Entry 7VO9 (electron microscopy, 3.80 A resolution); this record covers chains B and M of the 6 polymer chains in the assembly.

Chain B:
Molecule: 84-nt DNA strand
Sequence (84 nucleotides; row label = number of the first residue in the row):
     1 GGCGACCCGG CGCCGCCTAC GGTCAGTACT ACGGGTAGGG GGTATCGGGC AACGCGGCAC
    61 TGAACACCGT TGTCATGTGC CTTG
Disordered / not traced: 1-41

Chain M:
Protein: Putative metal uptake regulation protein
From: Streptomyces coelicolor (strain ATCC BAA-471 / A3(2) / M145)
Reference sequence: Q9L2H5 (Q9L2H5_STRCO); residues 1-139 here = UniProt positions 1-139
Chain sequence (159 residues; numbered -19 to 139; the number before each row is that of its first residue; numbers below 1 keep their minus sign (Met-19 is residue -19)):
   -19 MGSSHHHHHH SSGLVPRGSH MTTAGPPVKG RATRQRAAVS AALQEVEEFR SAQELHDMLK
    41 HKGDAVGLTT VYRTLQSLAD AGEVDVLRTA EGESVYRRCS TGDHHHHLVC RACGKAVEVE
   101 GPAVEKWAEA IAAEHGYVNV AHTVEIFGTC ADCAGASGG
Disordered / not traced: -19 to 5, 137-139
Differences from the reference sequence: initiating methionine (-19); expression tag (-18 to 0)
Metal / ion sites: Zn2+ site 1: Cys79, His85, His87; Zn2+ site 2: His84, His86, Glu105, His122; Zn2+ site 3: Cys90, Cys93, Cys130, Cys133
What the authors report for this chain:
  - mutagenesis - R11A, D37A/H41A, R53A: decreased binding to the 84-nt DNA strand

Chain B / chain M interface:
Pairs across the interface (16):
  DC58(B) - Arg11(M)  base contact
  DA59(B) - Arg11(M)  sugar contact
  DC60(B) - Thr13(M)  phosphate contact
  DC60(B) - Arg16(M)  salt bridge to the phosphate
  DT61(B) - Thr13(M)  phosphate contact
  DT61(B) - Gln15(M)  hydrogen bond to the phosphate
  DT61(B) - Arg16(M)  phosphate contact
  DT61(B) - Thr50(M)  phosphate contact
  DT61(B) - Arg53(M)  base contact
  DG62(B) - Gln15(M)  phosphate contact
  DG62(B) - Ala45(M)  phosphate contact
  DG62(B) - Val46(M)  phosphate contact
  DG62(B) - Gly47(M)  hydrogen bond to the phosphate
  DG62(B) - Thr50(M)  hydrogen bond to the phosphate
  DA63(B) - Thr49(M)  base contact
  DA64(B) - Thr49(M)  base contact
Also at the interface, not in a pair above, chain M (11 interface residues in all): Gly10

Summary:
The interface between chain B and chain M involves 7 residues on one side and 11 on the other; the contacts
include 3 hydrogen bonds and 1 salt bridge. Polar contacts include DT61(B)-Gln15(M), DG62(B)-Gly47(M) and
DG62(B)-Thr50(M). From the paper: R11A, D37A/H41A and R53A of chain M reduce binding to the 84-nt DNA strand.
Here chain B is an 84-nt DNA strand and chain M is Putative metal uptake regulation protein (Streptomyces
coelicolor (strain ATCC BAA-471 / A3(2) / M145)). Entry 7VO9 (Streptomyces coelicolor zinc uptake regulator
complexed with zinc and DNA (dimer of dimers)) was determined by electron microscopy together with 7VO0, 7VPD,
7VPZ, 7X74, 7X75 and 7X76 from the same study.
